PDB entry 6Y42 | X-ray diffraction, 4.30 A resolution (low resolution: residue-level contacts below are approximate; hydrogen-bond / salt-bridge calls are withheld) | chains B and F of the 4 polymer chains in the assembly

[Chain B]
Molecule: Rrf2 family transcriptional regulator
Source organism: Streptomyces venezuelae (strain ATCC 10712 / CBS 650.69 / DSM 40230 / JCM 4526 / NBRC 13096 / PD 04745)
Reference sequence: F2RGC9 (F2RGC9_STRVP); numbering as in UniProt (aligned over 1-160)
Sequence (166 residues; each row starts with the number of its first residue):
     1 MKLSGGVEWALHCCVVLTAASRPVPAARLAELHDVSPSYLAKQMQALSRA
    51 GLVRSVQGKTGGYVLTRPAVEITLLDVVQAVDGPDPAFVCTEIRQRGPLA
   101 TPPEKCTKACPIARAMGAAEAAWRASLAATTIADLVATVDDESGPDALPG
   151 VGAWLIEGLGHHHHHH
Not modelled in the structure: 1, 161-166
Sequence notes: expression tag (161-166)
Metal / ion sites: 2Fe-2S cluster Fe site 1: Glu-8, His-12 (shared with 2 residues of chain A); 2Fe-2S cluster Fe site 2: Cys-90, Cys-110 (shared with 2 residues of chain A)
Residues lining bound ligands: 2Fe-2S cluster (FES): Cys-90, Thr-91, Glu-92, Ile-93, Arg-94, Cys-110, Ile-112, Ala-113
From the paper describing this entry:
  - binding site for the 39-nt DNA strand: Ser-36 to Ser-48
  - mutagenesis - H33A: unchanged binding to oxidized form
  - mutagenesis - H33A: increased binding to reduced form

[Chain F]
Molecule: 39-nt DNA strand
Sequence (39 nucleotides; each row starts with the number of its first residue):
     1 CCCATTTGACTCGGACACAGACTATCCGAGTATTATCTC
Not modelled in the structure: 1-2, 39

[How chain B and chain F interact]
Pairs across the interface (18; chain B residue first):
  Pro-25(B) / DT11(F)
  Pro-25(B) / DC12(F)
  Ala-26(B) / DC12(F)
  Lys-42(B) / DA15(F)
  Gln-45(B) / DG13(F)
  Gln-45(B) / DG14(F)
  Ser-48(B) / DG13(F)
  Arg-49(B) / DG14(F)
  Ser-55(B) / DC12(F)
  Ser-55(B) / DG13(F)
  Gln-57(B) / DT11(F)
  Gln-57(B) / DC12(F)
  Gly-58(B) / DC10(F)
  Gly-58(B) / DT11(F)
  Lys-59(B) / DC10(F)
  Gly-62(B) / DC12(F)
  Tyr-63(B) / DC12(F)
  Tyr-63(B) / DG13(F)
Other interface residues (no listed pair), chain B (14 interface residues in all): Val-56, Gly-61

[In short]
Chain B and chain F form an interface of 14 and 6 residues respectively. Ligands of chain B: 2Fe-2S cluster.
Cys-90(B) and Cys-110(B) coordinate 2Fe-2S cluster Fe site 2. The paper reports a binding site for the 39-nt
DNA strand at Ser-36(B); H33A of chain B increases binding to reduced form.
Chain B is Rrf2 family transcriptional regulator (Streptomyces venezuelae (strain ATCC 10712 / CBS 650.69 /
DSM 40230 / JCM 4526 / NBRC 13096 / PD 04745)) and chain F is a 39-nt DNA strand; the structure, Crystal
Structure of RsrR complexed to a 39 basepair DNA fragment of the rsrR promoter, was determined by X-ray
diffraction, deposited together with 6Y45.
